PDB entry 1E6N | X-ray diffraction, 2.25 A resolution | chain A

# Chain A
Molecule: Chitinase B
Source organism: Serratia marcescens
UniProtKB: Q54276 (Q54276); residues 1-499 here = UniProt positions 1-499
Sequence (499 residues; each row starts with the number of its first residue):
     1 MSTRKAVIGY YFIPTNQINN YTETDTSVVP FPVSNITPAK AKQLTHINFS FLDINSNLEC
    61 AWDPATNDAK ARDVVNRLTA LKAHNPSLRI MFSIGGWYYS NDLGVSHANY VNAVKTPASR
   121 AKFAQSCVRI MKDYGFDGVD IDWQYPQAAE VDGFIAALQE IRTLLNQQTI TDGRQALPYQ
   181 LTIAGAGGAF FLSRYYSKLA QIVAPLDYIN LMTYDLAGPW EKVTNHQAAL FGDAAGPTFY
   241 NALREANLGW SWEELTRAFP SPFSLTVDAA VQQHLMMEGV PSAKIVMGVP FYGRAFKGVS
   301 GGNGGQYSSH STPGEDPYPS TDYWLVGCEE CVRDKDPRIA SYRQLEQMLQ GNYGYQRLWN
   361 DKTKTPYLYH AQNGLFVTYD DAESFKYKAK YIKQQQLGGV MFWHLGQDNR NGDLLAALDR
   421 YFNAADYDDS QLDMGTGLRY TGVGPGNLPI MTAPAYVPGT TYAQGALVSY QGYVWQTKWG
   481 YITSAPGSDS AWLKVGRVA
Disordered / not traced: 1-2, 499
Disulfide bonds: Cys-328/Cys-331
Differences from the reference sequence: conflict Gln-144 (Glu in Q54276)
Reported in the primary citation:
  - catalytic residues: Tyr-10, Ser-93, Asp-142
  - catalytic residues: Asp-140 (proposed by the authors, not directly observed)
  - conformationally variable residues (side-chain flip): Gly-9 to Val-29, Ser-93, Trp-97, Asp-142, Phe-190, Trp-220, Asp-316
  - binding site for N-acetylglucosamine: Trp-97, Asp-142, Phe-190, Tyr-214, Asp-215, Trp-220, Trp-403
  - contacts within the chain: Tyr-10/Asp-140, Ser-93/Asp-140 (hydrogen bond), Trp-97/Asp-316 (hydrogen bond)
  - mutagenesis - Y10F, S93A: decreased catalytic activity

# Summary
The paper reports catalytic residues Tyr-10, Ser-93 and Asp-142 among others; Y10F and S93A reduce catalytic
activity.
Chain A is Chitinase B (Serratia marcescens); the structure, Chitinase B from Serratia marcescens inactive
mutant E144Q in complex with N-acetylglucosamine-pentamer, was determined by X-ray diffraction together with
1E6P, 1E6R and 1E6Z from the same study.
